Entry 7TMZ (X-ray diffraction, 2.20 A resolution); this record covers chains A and L of the 4 polymer chains in the assembly.

== Chain A ==
Molecule: Integrin alpha-IIb
Source organism: Homo sapiens
UniProtKB: P08514 (ITA2B_HUMAN); residues 1-454 here correspond to UniProt positions 32-485 (UniProt number = residue number + 31)
Amino-acid sequence (454 residues; numbered 1 to 454; the number before each row is that of its first residue):
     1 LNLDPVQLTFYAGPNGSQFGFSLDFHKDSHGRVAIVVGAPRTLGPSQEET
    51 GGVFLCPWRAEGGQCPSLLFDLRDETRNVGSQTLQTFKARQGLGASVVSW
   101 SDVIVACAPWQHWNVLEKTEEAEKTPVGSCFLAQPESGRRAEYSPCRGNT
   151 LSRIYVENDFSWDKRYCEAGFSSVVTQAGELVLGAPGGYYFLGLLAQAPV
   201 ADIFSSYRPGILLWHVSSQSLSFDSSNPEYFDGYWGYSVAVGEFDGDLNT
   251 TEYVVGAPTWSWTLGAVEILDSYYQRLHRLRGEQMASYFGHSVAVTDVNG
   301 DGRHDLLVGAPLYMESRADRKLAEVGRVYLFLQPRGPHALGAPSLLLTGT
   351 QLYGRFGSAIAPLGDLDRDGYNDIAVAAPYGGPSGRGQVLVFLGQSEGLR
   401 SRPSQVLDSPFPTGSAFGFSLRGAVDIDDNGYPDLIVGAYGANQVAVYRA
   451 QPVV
Cystine bridges: C56-C65, C107-C130, C146-C167
Ion coordination: Ca2+ site 1: E243, D245, D247, T250, E252; Ca2+ site 2: D297, N299, D301, R303, D305; Ca2+ site 3: D365, D367, D369, Y371, D373; Ca2+ site 4: D426, D428, N430, Y432, D434
Ligand contacts: I7R ((4-{[(5S)-3-{4-[(E)-imino(4-methylpiperazin-1-yl)methyl]phenyl}-4,5-dihydro-1,2-oxazol-5-yl]methyl}piperazin-1-yl)acetic acid): D159, F160, S161, Y189, Y190, L192, D224, S225, S226, F231

== Chain L ==
Molecule: Fab light chain
Source organism: Mus musculus
Notes: antibody fragment or engineered binder
Amino-acid sequence (214 residues; numbered 1 to 214; the number before each row is that of its first residue):
     1 DILMTQSPSSMSVSLGDTVSITCHASQGISSNIGWLQQKPGKSFMGLIYY
    51 GTNLVDGVPSRFSGSGSGADYSLTISSLDSEDFADYYCVQYAQLPYTFGG
   101 GTKLEIKRADAAPTVSIFPPSSEQLTSGGASVVCFLNNFYPKDINVKWKI
   151 DGSERQNGVLNSWTDQDSKDSTYSMSSTLTLTKDEYERHNSYTCEATHKT
   201 STSPIVKSFNRNEC
Cystine bridges: C23-C88, C134-C194

== Interface between chain A and chain L ==
Contacting residue pairs - 17 pairs, chain A then chain L:
  R77(A) - N32(L)  hydrogen bond
  R77(A) - Y50(L)
  R77(A) - Y91(L)
  N78(A) - N32(L)  hydrogen bond (backbone-side chain)
  V79(A) - N32(L)
  V79(A) - Y91(L)
  V79(A) - A92(L)
  G80(A) - Y91(L)  hydrogen bond (backbone-backbone)
  G80(A) - A92(L)  hydrogen bond (backbone-backbone)
  G80(A) - L94(L)
  S81(A) - A92(L)  hydrogen bond (backbone-backbone)
  S81(A) - Q93(L)
  S81(A) - L94(L)  hydrogen bond (side chain-backbone)
  R208(A) - Y49(L)
  R208(A) - N53(L)
  G210(A) - Y50(L)
  I211(A) - Y50(L)  hydrophobic
Interface residues without a listed pair, chain A (9 interface residues in all): P209
Interface residues without a listed pair, chain L (11 interface residues in all): S30, L54, D56

== In short ==
Chain A and chain L form an interface of 9 and 11 residues respectively, with 6 hydrogen bonds. Polar pairs
include R77(A)-N32(L), N78(A)-N32(L) and S81(A)-L94(L). Ligands of chain A: compound I7R. E243(A), D245(A),
D247(A), T250(A) and E252(A) form the Ca2+ site 1.
Chain A is Integrin alpha-IIb (Homo sapiens) and chain L is Fab light chain (Mus musculus); the structure,
Integrin alpha IIB beta3 complex with BMS compound 4, was determined by X-ray diffraction, deposited together
with 7L8P, 7TCT, 7TD8, 7THO, 7TPD, 7U60 and 15 further entries.
